Entry 1P1Q (X-ray diffraction, 2.00 A resolution); this record covers chains A and C.

== Chain A (and C) ==
Name: Glutamate receptor 2
Source organism: Rattus norvegicus
Notes: fragment: ligand binding core (S1S2J); chain C of this document is another copy of the same molecule, construct and numbering; everything in this record applies to it too
Reference sequence: P19491 (GRIA2_RAT); the construct has insertions or renumbered stretches relative to UniProt, so the offset changes along the chain: 3-117 = UniProt 413-527; 120-263 = UniProt 653-796
Amino-acid sequence (263 residues; numbered 1 to 263; the number before each row is that of its first residue):
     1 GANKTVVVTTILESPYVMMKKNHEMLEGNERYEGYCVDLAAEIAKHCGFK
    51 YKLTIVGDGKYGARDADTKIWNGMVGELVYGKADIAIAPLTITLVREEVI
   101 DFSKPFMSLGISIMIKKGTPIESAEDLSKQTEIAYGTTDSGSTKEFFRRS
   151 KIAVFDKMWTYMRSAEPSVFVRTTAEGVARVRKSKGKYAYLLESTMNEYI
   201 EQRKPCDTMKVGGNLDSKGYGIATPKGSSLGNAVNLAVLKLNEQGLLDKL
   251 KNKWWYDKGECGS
Unresolved in the structure: 1-3, 262-263
Construct notes: cloning artifact (1-2); linker (118-119); engineered mutation T138 (Leu672 in P19491)
UniProt features mapped onto this chain:
  - binding site (L-glutamate): P89, T91, R96, S142, T143, E193
  - site: R64 (Interaction with the cone snail toxin Con-ikot-ikot), I121 (Crucial to convey clamshell closure to channel opening), R148 (Interaction with the cone snail toxin Con-ikot-ikot), K240 (Interaction with the cone snail toxin Con-ikot-ikot)
  - glycosylation: N3 (N-linked (GlcNAc...) asparagine)
  - modified residue (Phosphoserine): S150, S184
Disulfides: C206-C261
Bound ions: Zn2+ site 1: H23 (shared with D65(C) of chain C); Zn2+ site 2: E42, H46 (shared with 1 residue of chain B); Zn2+ site 3: E166 (shared with 2 residues of chain B)
Ligand contacts: AMPA (AMQ; (S)-alpha-amino-3-hydroxy-5-methyl-4-isoxazolepropionic acid): E13, Y61, P89, L90, T91, R96, T138, G141, S142, T143, L192, E193, M196, Y220

== Chain A / chain C interface ==
Contacting residue pairs (24):
  I92(A) - K104(C)
  T93(A) - E243(C)
  L94(A) - L236(C)
  L94(A) - K240(C)
  L94(A) - E243(C)  hydrogen bond (backbone-side chain)
  E97(A) - K104(C)  salt bridge
  E97(A) - N235(C)  hydrogen bond
  E97(A) - L239(C)
  F102(A) - K104(C)  hydrogen bond (backbone-side chain)
  S103(A) - K104(C)
  K104(A) - E97(C)  salt bridge
  K104(A) - F102(C)  hydrogen bond (side chain-backbone)
  K104(A) - S103(C)
  K104(A) - K104(C)
  P105(A) - P105(C)
  S217(A) - N242(C)  hydrogen bond (backbone-side chain)
  N235(A) - E97(C)  hydrogen bond
  L236(A) - L94(C)  hydrophobic
  L239(A) - I92(C)  hydrophobic
  L239(A) - E97(C)
  K240(A) - L94(C)
  N242(A) - S217(C)  hydrogen bond (side chain-backbone)
  E243(A) - T93(C)
  E243(A) - L94(C)  hydrogen bond (side chain-backbone)
Interface residues without a listed pair, chain A (18 interface residues in all): E98, S108, K218
Interface residues without a listed pair, chain C (17 interface residues in all): E98, S108

== In short ==
The interface between chain A and chain C involves 18 residues on one side and 17 on the other, with 8
hydrogen bonds and 2 salt bridges. Polar contacts include E97(A)-K104(C), L94(A)-E243(C) and E97(A)-N235(C).
Chain A binds AMPA.
Both chains are Glutamate receptor 2 (Rattus norvegicus). Entry 1P1Q (Crystal structure of the GluR2 ligand
binding core (S1S2J) L650T mutant in complex with AMPA) was determined by X-ray diffraction, deposited
together with 1P1N, 1P1O, 1P1U and 1P1W.
